7CPX - chains A and B; structure by electron microscopy, 2.91 A resolution.

# Chain A (and B)
Protein: Lovastatin nonaketide synthase, polyketide synthase component
Source organism: Aspergillus terreus
Notes: EC 2.3.1.161; chain B of this document is another copy of the same molecule, construct and numbering; everything in this record applies to it too
Reference sequence: Q9Y8A5 (LOVB_ASPTE); residues 1-3038 here = UniProt positions 1-3038
Chain sequence (3046 residues; numbered 1 to 3046; the number before each row is that of its first residue):
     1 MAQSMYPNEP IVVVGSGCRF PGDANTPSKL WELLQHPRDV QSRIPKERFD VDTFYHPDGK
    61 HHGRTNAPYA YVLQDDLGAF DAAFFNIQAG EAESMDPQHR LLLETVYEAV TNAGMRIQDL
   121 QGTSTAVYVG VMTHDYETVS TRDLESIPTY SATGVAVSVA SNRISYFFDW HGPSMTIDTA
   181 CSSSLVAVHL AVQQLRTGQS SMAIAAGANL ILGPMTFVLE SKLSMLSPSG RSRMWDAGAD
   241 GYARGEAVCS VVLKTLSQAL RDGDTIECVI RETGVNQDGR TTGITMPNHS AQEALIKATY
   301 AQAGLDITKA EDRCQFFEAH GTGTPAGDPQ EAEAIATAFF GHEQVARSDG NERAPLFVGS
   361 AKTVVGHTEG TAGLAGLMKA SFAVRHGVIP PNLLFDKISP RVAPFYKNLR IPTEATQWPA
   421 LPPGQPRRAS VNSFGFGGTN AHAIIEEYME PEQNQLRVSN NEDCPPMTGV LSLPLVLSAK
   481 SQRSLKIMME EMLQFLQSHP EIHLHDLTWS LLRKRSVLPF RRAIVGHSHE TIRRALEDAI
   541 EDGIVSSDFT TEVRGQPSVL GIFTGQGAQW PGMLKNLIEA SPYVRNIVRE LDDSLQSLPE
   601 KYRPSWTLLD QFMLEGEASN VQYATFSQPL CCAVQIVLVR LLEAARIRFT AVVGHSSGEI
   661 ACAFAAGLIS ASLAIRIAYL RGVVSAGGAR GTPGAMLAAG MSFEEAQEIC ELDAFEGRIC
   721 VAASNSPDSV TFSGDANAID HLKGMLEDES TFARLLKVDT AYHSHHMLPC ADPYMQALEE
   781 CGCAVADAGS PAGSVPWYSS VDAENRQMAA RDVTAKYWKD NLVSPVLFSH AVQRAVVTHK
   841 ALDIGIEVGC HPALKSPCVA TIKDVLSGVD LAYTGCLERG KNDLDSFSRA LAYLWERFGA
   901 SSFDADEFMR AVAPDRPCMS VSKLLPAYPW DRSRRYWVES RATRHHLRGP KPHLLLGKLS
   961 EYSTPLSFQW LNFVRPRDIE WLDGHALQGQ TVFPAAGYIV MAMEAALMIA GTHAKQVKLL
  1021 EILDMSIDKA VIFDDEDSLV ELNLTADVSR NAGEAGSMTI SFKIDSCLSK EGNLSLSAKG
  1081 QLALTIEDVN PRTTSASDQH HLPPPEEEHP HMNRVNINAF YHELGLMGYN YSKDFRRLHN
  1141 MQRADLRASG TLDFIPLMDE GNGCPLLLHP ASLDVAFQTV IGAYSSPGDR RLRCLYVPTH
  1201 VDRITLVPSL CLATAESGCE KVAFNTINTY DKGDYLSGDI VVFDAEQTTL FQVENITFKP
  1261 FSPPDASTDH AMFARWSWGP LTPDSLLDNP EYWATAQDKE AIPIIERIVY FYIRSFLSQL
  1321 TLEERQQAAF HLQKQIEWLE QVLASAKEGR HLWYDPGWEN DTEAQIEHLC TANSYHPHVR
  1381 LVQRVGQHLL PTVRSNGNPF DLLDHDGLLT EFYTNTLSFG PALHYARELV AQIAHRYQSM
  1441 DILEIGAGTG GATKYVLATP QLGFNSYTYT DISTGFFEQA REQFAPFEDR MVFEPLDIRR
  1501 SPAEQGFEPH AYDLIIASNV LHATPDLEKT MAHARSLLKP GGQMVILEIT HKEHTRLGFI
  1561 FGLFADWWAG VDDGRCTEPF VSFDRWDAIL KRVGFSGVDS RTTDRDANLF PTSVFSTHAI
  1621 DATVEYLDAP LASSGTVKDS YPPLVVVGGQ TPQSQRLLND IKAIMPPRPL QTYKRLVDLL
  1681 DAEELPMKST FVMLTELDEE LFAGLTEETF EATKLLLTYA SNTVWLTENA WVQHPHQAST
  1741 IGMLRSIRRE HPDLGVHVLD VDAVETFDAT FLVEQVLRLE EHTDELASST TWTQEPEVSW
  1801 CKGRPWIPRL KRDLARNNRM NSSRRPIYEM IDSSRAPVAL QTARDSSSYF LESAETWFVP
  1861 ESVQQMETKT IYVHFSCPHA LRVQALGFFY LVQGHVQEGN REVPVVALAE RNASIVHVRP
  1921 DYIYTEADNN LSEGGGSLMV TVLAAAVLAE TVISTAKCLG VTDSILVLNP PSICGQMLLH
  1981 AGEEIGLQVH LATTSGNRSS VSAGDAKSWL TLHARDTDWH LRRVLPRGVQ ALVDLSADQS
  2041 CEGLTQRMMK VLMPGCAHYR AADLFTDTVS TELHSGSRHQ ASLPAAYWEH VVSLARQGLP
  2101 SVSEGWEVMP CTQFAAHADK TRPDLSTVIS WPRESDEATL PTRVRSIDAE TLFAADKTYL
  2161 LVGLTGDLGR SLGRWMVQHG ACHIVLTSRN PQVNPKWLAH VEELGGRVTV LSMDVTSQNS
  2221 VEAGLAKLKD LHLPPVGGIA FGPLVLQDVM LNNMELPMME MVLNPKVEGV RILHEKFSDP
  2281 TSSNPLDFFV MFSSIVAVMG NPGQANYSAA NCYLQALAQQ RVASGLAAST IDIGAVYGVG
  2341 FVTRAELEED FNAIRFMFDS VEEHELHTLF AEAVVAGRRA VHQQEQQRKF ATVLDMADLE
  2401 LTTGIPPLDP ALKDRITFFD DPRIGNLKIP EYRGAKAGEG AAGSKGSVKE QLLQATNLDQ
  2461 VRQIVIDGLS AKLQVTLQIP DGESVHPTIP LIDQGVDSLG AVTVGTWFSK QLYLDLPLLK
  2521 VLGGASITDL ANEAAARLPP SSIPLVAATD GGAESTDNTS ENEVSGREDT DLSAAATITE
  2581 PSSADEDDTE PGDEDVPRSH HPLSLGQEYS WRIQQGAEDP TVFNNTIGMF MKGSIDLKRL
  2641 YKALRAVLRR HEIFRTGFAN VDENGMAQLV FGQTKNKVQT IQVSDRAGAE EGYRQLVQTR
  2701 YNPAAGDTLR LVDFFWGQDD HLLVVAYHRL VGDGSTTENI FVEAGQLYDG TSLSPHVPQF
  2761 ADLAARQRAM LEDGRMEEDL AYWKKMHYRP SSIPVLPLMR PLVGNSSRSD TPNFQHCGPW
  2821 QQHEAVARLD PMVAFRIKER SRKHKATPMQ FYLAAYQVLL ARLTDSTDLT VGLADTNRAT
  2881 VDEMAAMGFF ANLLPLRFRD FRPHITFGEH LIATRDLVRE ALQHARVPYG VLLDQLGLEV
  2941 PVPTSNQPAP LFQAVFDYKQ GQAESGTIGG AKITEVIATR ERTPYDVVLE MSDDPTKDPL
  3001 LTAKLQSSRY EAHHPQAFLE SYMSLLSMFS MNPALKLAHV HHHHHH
Disordered / not traced: 1, 344-352, 452-470, 549-554, 684-722, 736-760, 783-793, 1090-1099, 1627-1640, 1767-1772, 1955-1960, 1996-2007, 2071-2082, 2433-3046
Differences from the reference sequence: engineered mutation Gln1884 (Gly in Q9Y8A5), Ala1885 (Gln in Q9Y8A5); expression tag (3039-3046)
Residues lining bound ligands: NADP (NAP; NADP nicotinamide-adenine-dinucleotide phosphate): Gly2163, Leu2164, Thr2165, Leu2168, Thr2187, Ser2188, Arg2189, Asn2190, Met2213, Asp2214, Val2215, Thr2216, Gly2242, Pro2243, Leu2244, Val2245, Pro2265, Lys2266, Phe2292, Ser2293, Ser2294, Ile2295, Tyr2307, Asn2311, Ile2333, Gly2334, Ala2335, Val2336, Gly2340, Phe2341, Arg2344, Phe2351
Curated features (UniProtKB/Swiss-Prot):
  - active site: Cys181 (For beta-ketoacyl synthase activity), His320 (For beta-ketoacyl synthase activity), His367 (For beta-ketoacyl synthase activity), Ser656 (For malonyltransferase activity), His985 (Proton acceptor), Asp1174 (Proton donor)
  - modified residue: Ser2498 (O-(pantetheine 4'-phosphoryl)serine)
  - mutagenesis: Glu747 (E747A: Impairs the binding to lovC; when associated with A-748, A-749 and A-750), Asp748 (D748A: Impairs the binding to lovC; when associated with A-747, A-749 and A-750), Glu749 (E749A: Impairs the binding to lovC; when associated with A-747, A-748 and A-750), Ser750 (S750A: Impairs the binding to lovC; when associated with A-747, A-748 and A-749)
From the paper describing this entry:
  - catalytic residues: Cys181, His320, His367, Ser656, Arg681, His763, His985, Asp1174, Gln1178, Ser2294, Tyr2307

# Chain A / chain B interface
Contacting residue pairs - 273 pairs, chain A then chain B:
  Phe54(A) with Leu144(B), hydrophobic
  His62(A) with Glu145(B)
  Gly63(A) with Leu144(B)
  Glu91(A) with Ile284(B)
  Gln121(A) with Arg280(B), hydrogen bond
  His134(A) with His134(B), hydrogen bond; Glu137(B), salt bridge; Val157(B)
  Glu137(A) with His134(B), salt bridge
  Thr141(A) with Met215(B); Leu219(B)
  Arg142(A) with Arg142(B), hydrogen bond (backbone-side chain)
  Leu144(A) with Phe54(B), hydrophobic; Gly63(B); Pro214(B), hydrophobic; Met215(B), hydrophobic; Val218(B), hydrophobic; His946(B)
  Glu145(A) with His62(B); Lys958(B), salt bridge; Phe973(B)
  Ser146(A) with Phe973(B); Leu1039(B)
  Ile147(A) with Leu219(B), hydrophobic; Lys222(B)
  Pro148(A) with Lys222(B)
  Thr149(A) with Lys222(B); Leu223(B)
  Tyr150(A) with Leu223(B), hydrophobic
  Ser151(A) with Leu219(B)
  Ala152(A) with Leu219(B); Glu220(B); Leu223(B), hydrophobic
  Thr153(A) with Leu223(B); Ile284(B); Thr285(B); Phe436(B)
  Ala156(A) with Phe436(B), hydrophobic
  Val157(A) with His134(B); Asp178(B)
  Ser158(A) with Asp178(B); Thr179(B); Ala180(B), hydrogen bond (side chain-backbone); Phe436(B)
  Val159(A) with Phe436(B), hydrophobic
  Asn162(A) with Phe436(B), hydrogen bond (side chain-backbone); Gly437(B); Gly438(B); Thr439(B), hydrogen bond
  Arg163(A) with Ile284(B)
  Ser165(A) with Gln277(B)
  Tyr166(A) with Gly279(B); Arg280(B), hydrogen bond (backbone-backbone); Thr281(B), hydrogen bond (side chain-backbone); Gly283(B), hydrogen bond (side chain-backbone); Ile284(B), hydrophobic
  Phe167(A) with Arg280(B), hydrogen bond (backbone-side chain)
  Phe168(A) with Arg280(B)
  Asp169(A) with Gly279(B); Arg280(B)
  Trp170(A) with Gln277(B); Asp278(B); Gly279(B)
  His171(A) with Asn276(B); Gln277(B), hydrogen bond (backbone-backbone); Gly279(B), hydrogen bond (side chain-backbone)
  Gly172(A) with Asn276(B); Gln277(B)
  Pro173(A) with Val275(B)
  Ser174(A) with Gln277(B), hydrogen bond; Thr439(B)
  Met175(A) with Thr179(B); Val186(B), hydrophobic; His189(B); Leu190(B), hydrophobic
  Thr176(A) with Asp178(B), hydrogen bond (backbone-backbone)
  Ile177(A) with Ile177(B), hydrophobic
  Asp178(A) with Val157(B); Ser158(B); Thr176(B), hydrogen bond (backbone-backbone)
  Thr179(A) with Ser158(B); Met175(B)
  Ala180(A) with Ser158(B), hydrogen bond (backbone-side chain)
  Val186(A) with Met175(B), hydrophobic
  His189(A) with Met175(B); Gln194(B)
  Leu190(A) with Met175(B), hydrophobic; Leu190(B), hydrophobic
  Gln193(A) with Thr197(B)
  Gln194(A) with His189(B)
  Thr197(A) with Gln193(B)
  Gln199(A) with Gln302(B), hydrogen bond
  Pro214(A) with Leu144(B), hydrophobic
  Met215(A) with Thr141(B); Leu144(B), hydrophobic
  Val218(A) with Leu144(B), hydrophobic
  Leu219(A) with Thr141(B); Ile147(B), hydrophobic; Ser151(B); Ala152(B)
  Glu220(A) with Ala152(B)
  Lys222(A) with Ile147(B); Pro148(B); Thr149(B)
  Leu223(A) with Thr149(B); Tyr150(B), hydrophobic; Ala152(B), hydrophobic; Thr153(B)
  Val275(A) with Pro173(B)
  Asn276(A) with His171(B); Gly172(B)
  Gln277(A) with Ser165(B); Trp170(B); His171(B), hydrogen bond (backbone-backbone); Gly172(B); Ser174(B), hydrogen bond
  Asp278(A) with Trp170(B)
  Gly279(A) with Tyr166(B); Asp169(B); Trp170(B); His171(B), hydrogen bond (backbone-side chain)
  Arg280(A) with Gln121(B), hydrogen bond; Tyr166(B), hydrogen bond (backbone-backbone); Phe167(B), hydrogen bond (side chain-backbone); Phe168(B); Asp169(B)
  Thr281(A) with Tyr166(B), hydrogen bond (backbone-side chain)
  Gly283(A) with Tyr166(B), hydrogen bond (backbone-side chain)
  Ile284(A) with Glu91(B); Thr153(B); Arg163(B); Tyr166(B), hydrophobic
  Thr285(A) with Thr153(B)
  Gln302(A) with Gln199(B), hydrogen bond
  Phe436(A) with Thr153(B); Ala156(B), hydrophobic; Val159(B), hydrophobic; Asn162(B), hydrogen bond (backbone-side chain)
  Gly437(A) with Asn162(B)
  Gly438(A) with Asn162(B)
  Thr439(A) with Asn162(B), hydrogen bond; Ser174(B)
  Glu939(A) with Lys1070(B)
  Ser940(A) with Phe973(B)
  Arg941(A) with Glu1041(B), salt bridge; Cys1067(B); Lys1070(B); Gly1072(B); Leu1074(B)
  Arg944(A) with Lys1070(B), hydrogen bond (side chain-backbone); Glu1071(B), hydrogen bond (side chain-backbone); Gly1072(B), hydrogen bond (side chain-backbone); Asn1073(B)
  His946(A) with Leu144(B)
  Lys958(A) with Glu145(B), salt bridge
  Tyr962(A) with Gln969(B), hydrogen bond (backbone-side chain); Leu971(B), hydrophobic; Glu1041(B); Leu1074(B)
  Ser963(A) with Leu1074(B)
  Thr964(A) with Asp1065(B), hydrogen bond; Leu1074(B); Ser1075(B)
  Pro965(A) with Leu1074(B)
  Leu966(A) with Lys1063(B)
  Ser967(A) with Thr1045(B); Asp1065(B)
  Gln969(A) with Tyr962(B), hydrogen bond (side chain-backbone); Gln969(B)
  Leu971(A) with Tyr962(B), hydrophobic
  Phe973(A) with Glu145(B); Ser146(B); Ser940(B)
  Leu1019(A) with Arg2015(B)
  Glu1021(A) with Arg2015(B), salt bridge
  Leu1039(A) with Ser146(B)
  Glu1041(A) with Arg941(B), salt bridge; Tyr962(B)
  Thr1045(A) with Ser967(B); Asp1047(B)
  Asp1047(A) with Thr1045(B); Asp1047(B); Lys1063(B)
  Val1048(A) with Lys1063(B), hydrogen bond (backbone-side chain)
  Ser1049(A) with Lys1063(B)
  Glu1054(A) with Arg2122(B), hydrogen bond (backbone-side chain)
  Ala1055(A) with Arg2122(B), hydrogen bond (backbone-side chain)
  Gly1056(A) with Arg2122(B)
  Lys1063(A) with Leu966(B); Asp1047(B); Val1048(B), hydrogen bond (side chain-backbone); Ser1049(B)
  Asp1065(A) with Thr964(B), hydrogen bond; Ser967(B)
  Cys1067(A) with Arg941(B)
  Lys1070(A) with Glu939(B); Arg941(B); Arg944(B), hydrogen bond (backbone-side chain)
  Glu1071(A) with Arg944(B), hydrogen bond (backbone-side chain)
  Gly1072(A) with Arg941(B); Arg944(B), hydrogen bond (backbone-side chain)
  Asn1073(A) with Arg944(B)
  Leu1074(A) with Arg941(B); Tyr962(B); Ser963(B); Thr964(B); Pro965(B)
  Ser1075(A) with Thr964(B)
  His1100(A) with His2013(B), hydrogen bond (backbone-side chain)
  His1101(A) with His2013(B); Arg2015(B)
  Leu1102(A) with His2013(B)
  Pro1103(A) with His2013(B); Ala2014(B); Asp2016(B)
  Glu1106(A) with Trp2019(B); His2020(B), salt bridge; Arg2023(B), salt bridge
  Arg1147(A) with Trp2019(B)
  Arg1203(A) with Arg2015(B), hydrogen bond (side chain-backbone); Asp2016(B); Thr2017(B); Arg2047(B)
  Thr1205(A) with Arg2015(B)
  Ile1227(A) with Trp2019(B)
  Thr1229(A) with Trp2019(B)
  Asp1239(A) with Thr2017(B); Asp2018(B); Trp2019(B)
  Gln1252(A) with Arg2015(B)
  Glu1254(A) with Asp2016(B); Thr2017(B); Asp2018(B), hydrogen bond (side chain-backbone); Arg2047(B), salt bridge
  Arg1882(A) with Gly2055(B), hydrogen bond (side chain-backbone)
  Phe1888(A) with Pro2054(B); Gly2055(B)
  His2013(A) with His1100(B), hydrogen bond (side chain-backbone); His1101(B); Leu1102(B); Pro1103(B)
  Ala2014(A) with Pro1103(B)
  Arg2015(A) with Leu1019(B); Glu1021(B), salt bridge; His1101(B); Arg1203(B), hydrogen bond (backbone-side chain); Thr1205(B); Gln1252(B)
  Asp2016(A) with Pro1103(B); Arg1203(B); Glu1254(B)
  Thr2017(A) with Arg1203(B); Asp1239(B); Glu1254(B)
  Asp2018(A) with Asp1239(B); Glu1254(B), hydrogen bond (backbone-side chain)
  Trp2019(A) with Glu1106(B); Arg1147(B); Ile1227(B); Thr1229(B); Asp1239(B)
  His2020(A) with Glu1106(B), salt bridge
  Arg2023(A) with Glu1106(B), salt bridge; Glu2203(B), salt bridge
  Arg2047(A) with Arg1203(B); Glu1254(B), salt bridge
  Pro2054(A) with Phe1888(B)
  Gly2055(A) with Arg1882(B), hydrogen bond (backbone-side chain); Phe1888(B)
  Arg2122(A) with Glu1054(B), hydrogen bond (side chain-backbone); Ala1055(B), hydrogen bond (side chain-backbone); Gly1056(B)
  Glu2203(A) with Arg2023(B), salt bridge
Also at the interface, not in a pair above, chain A (153 interface residues in all): Lys60, Ile117, Tyr128, Thr138, Met225, Glu272, Thr282, Gly435, Ala942, Ser960, Asn1043, Leu1076, Thr1085, Asp1202, Val1253, Ala1885, Val1961, Lys2050, Tyr2059
Also at the interface, not in a pair above, chain B (153 interface residues in all): Lys60, Ile117, Tyr128, Thr138, Met225, Glu272, Thr282, Gly435, Ala942, Ser960, Asn1043, Leu1076, Thr1085, Asp1202, Val1253, Ala1885, Val1961, Lys2050, Tyr2059

# Summary
Chain A and chain B each contribute 153 residues to their interface, with 52 hydrogen bonds and 16 salt
bridges. Polar contacts include His134(A)-Glu137(B), Glu145(A)-Lys958(B) and Arg941(A)-Glu1041(B). Bound to
chain A: NADP. UniProt lists 6 active-site residues and 4 mutagenesis sites on chain A. The paper reports
catalytic residues Cys181(A), His320(A) and His367(A) among others.
Both chains are Lovastatin nonaketide synthase, polyketide synthase component (Aspergillus terreus). Entry
7CPX (Lovastatin nonaketide synthase) was determined by electron microscopy, deposited together with 7CPY.
